PDB entry 8R6U | electron microscopy, 2.98 A resolution | chains A and T of the 5 polymer chains in the assembly

Chain A:
Molecule: RNA-directed RNA polymerase L
Organism: SFTS virus AH12
UniProtKB: U3GU88 (U3GU88_SFTS); numbering as in UniProt (aligned over 1-2084)
Amino-acid sequence (2084 residues; row label = number of the first residue in the row):
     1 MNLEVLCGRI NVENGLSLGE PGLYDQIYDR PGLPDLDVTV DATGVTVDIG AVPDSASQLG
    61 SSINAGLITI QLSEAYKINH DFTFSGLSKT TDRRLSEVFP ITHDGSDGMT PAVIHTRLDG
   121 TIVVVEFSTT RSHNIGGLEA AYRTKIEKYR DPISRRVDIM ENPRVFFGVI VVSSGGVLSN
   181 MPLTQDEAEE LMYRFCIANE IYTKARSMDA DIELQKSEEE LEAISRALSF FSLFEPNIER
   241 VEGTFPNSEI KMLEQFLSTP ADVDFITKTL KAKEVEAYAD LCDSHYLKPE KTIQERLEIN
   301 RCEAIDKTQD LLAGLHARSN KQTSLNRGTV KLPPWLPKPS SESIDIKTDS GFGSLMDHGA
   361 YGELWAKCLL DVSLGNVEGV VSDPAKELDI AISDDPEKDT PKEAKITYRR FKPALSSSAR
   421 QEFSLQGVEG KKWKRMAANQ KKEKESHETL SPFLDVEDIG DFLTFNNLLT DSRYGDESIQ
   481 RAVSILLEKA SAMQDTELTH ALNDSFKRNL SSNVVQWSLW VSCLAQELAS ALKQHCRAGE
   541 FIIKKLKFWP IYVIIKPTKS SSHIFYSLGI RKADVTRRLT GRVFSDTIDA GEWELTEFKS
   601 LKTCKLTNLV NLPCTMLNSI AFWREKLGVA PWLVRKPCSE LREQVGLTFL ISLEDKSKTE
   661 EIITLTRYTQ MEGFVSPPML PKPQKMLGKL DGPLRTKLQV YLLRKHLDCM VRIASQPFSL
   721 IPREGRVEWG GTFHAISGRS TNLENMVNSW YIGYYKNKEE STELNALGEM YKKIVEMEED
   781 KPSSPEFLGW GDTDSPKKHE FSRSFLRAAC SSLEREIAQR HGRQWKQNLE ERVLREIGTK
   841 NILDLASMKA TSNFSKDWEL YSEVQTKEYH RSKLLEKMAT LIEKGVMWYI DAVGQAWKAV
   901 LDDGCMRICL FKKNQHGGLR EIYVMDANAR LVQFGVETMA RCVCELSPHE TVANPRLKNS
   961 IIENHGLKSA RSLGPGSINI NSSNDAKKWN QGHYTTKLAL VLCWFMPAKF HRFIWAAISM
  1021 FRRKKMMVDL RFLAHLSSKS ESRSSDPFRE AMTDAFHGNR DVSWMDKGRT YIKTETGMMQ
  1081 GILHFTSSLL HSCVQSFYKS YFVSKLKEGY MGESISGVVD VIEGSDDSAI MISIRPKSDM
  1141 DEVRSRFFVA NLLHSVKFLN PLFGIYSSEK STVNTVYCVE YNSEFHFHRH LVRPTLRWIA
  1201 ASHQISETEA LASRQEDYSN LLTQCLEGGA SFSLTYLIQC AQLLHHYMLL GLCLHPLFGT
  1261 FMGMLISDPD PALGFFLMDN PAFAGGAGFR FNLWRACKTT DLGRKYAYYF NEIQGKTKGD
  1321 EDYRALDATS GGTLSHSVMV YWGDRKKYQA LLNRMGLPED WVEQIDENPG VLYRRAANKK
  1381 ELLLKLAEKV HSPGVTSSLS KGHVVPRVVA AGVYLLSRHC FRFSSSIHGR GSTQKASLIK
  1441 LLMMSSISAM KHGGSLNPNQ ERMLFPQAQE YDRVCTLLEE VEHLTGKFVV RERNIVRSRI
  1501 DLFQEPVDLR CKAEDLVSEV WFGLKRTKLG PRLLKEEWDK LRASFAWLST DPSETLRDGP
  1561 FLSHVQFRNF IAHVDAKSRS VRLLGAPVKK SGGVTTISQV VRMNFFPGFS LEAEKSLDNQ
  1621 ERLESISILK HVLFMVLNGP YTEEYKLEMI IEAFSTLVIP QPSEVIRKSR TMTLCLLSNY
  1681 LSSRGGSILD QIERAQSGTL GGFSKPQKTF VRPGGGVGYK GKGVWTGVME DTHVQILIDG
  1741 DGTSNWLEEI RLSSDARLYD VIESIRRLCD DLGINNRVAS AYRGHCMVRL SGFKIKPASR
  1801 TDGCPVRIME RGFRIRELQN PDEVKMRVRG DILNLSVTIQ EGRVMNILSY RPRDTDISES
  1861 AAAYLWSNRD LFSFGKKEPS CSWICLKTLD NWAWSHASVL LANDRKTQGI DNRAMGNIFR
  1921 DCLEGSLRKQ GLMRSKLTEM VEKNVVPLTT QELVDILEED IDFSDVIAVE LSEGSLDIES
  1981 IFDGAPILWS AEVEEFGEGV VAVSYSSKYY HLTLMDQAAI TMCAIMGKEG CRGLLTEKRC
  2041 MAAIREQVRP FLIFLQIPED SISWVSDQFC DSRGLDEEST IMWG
Unresolved in the structure: 394-403, 1316-1336, 1425-1434, 1589-1593, 1613-2084
Construct notes: engineered mutation Ala112 (Asp in U3GU88)
Metal / ion sites: Mg2+: Asp985, Asp1127

Chain T:
Molecule: 26-nt RNA strand
Sequence (26 nucleotides; row label = number of the first residue in the row):
     1 AAAAAAGAUC UGGGCGGUCU UUGUGU
Unresolved in the structure: 1-9

Chain A / chain T interface:
Pairs across the interface (43; chain A residue first):
  Lys533(A) with G16(T), base contact
  His535(A) with C15(T), stacking on the base; G16(T), hydrogen bond to the base
  Arg537(A) with G13(T), hydrogen bond to the base; G14(T), hydrogen bond to the base
  Lys559(A) with G16(T), base contact
  Ser560(A) with G16(T), hydrogen bond to the base
  Ser561(A) with U18(T), base contact; C19(T), base contact
  Glu759(A) with U22(T), base contact
  Lys849(A) with G23(T), salt bridge to the phosphate; U24(T), salt bridge to the phosphate
  Ala850(A) with U22(T), phosphate contact; G23(T), hydrogen bond to the phosphate
  Tyr869(A) with U20(T), phosphate contact
  His870(A) with C19(T), phosphate contact; U20(T), salt bridge to the phosphate
  Arg871(A) with U21(T), salt bridge to the phosphate; U22(T), salt bridge to the phosphate
  Phe911(A) with U21(T), phosphate contact; U22(T), sugar contact
  Lys913(A) with G23(T), hydrogen bond to the base
  Asn914(A) with U22(T), base contact
  Ile922(A) with G23(T), base contact
  Tyr923(A) with G23(T), hydrogen bond to the sugar
  Val924(A) with G23(T), sugar contact
  Arg930(A) with U24(T), salt bridge to the phosphate; G25(T), salt bridge to the phosphate
  Gln1080(A) with G23(T), hydrogen bond to the base
  Gly1081(A) with G23(T), base contact; U24(T), hydrogen bond to the sugar
  Phe1085(A) with G25(T), sugar contact
  Trp1342(A) with G17(T), sugar contact
  Gly1343(A) with G17(T), sugar contact
  Arg1345(A) with G17(T), base contact
  Lys1346(A) with G17(T), hydrogen bond to the base
  Lys1347(A) with G17(T), hydrogen bond to the sugar; U18(T), phosphate contact; C19(T), phosphate contact
  Tyr1348(A) with G17(T), hydrogen bond to the base
  Lys1401(A) with U21(T), hydrogen bond to the sugar
  Gly1402(A) with U21(T), hydrogen bond to the base
  His1403(A) with U21(T), hydrogen bond to the base
Also at the interface, not in a pair above, chain A (43 interface residues in all): Ser761, Met848, Leu910, Gln933, Glu937, Arg941, Val952, Arg1031, Ile1082, His1084, Leu1399, Ser1400
Also at the interface, not in a pair above, chain T (14 interface residues in all): U26

In short:
43 residues of chain A face 14 of chain T across their interface; the contacts include 15 hydrogen bonds, 7
salt bridges and 1 aromatic stacking contact. Polar pairs include His535(A)-G16(T), Arg537(A)-G13(T) and
Arg537(A)-G14(T). Asp985(A) and Asp1127(A) coordinate Mg2+.
Here chain A is RNA-directed RNA polymerase L (SFTS virus AH12) and chain T is a 26-nt RNA strand. Entry 8R6U
(Structure of the SFTSV L protein in a transcription-priming state without capped RNA [TRANSCRIPTION-PRIMING
(in vitro)]) was determined by electron microscopy together with 8R6W and 8R6Y from the same study.
